Entry 2QR1 (X-ray diffraction, 2.70 A resolution); this record covers chains A and B of the 3 polymer chains in the assembly.

Chain A:
Molecule: SNF1-like protein kinase ssp2
Source organism: Schizosaccharomyces pombe
Notes: EC 2.7.11.1; fragment: C-terminal residues:440-576
UniProt: O74536 (SNF1_SCHPO); residues 440-576 here = UniProt positions 440-576
Amino-acid sequence (137 residues; row label = number of the first residue in the row):
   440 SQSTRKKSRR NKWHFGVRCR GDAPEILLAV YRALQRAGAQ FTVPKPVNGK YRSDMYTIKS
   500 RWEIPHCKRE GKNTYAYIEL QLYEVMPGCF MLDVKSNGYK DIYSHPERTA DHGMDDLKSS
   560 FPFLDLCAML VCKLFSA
Not modelled in the structure: 440-450, 545-554
Swiss-Prot annotation at these positions:
  - modified residue: Ser442 (Phosphoserine)

Chain B:
Molecule: SPCC1919.03c protein
Source organism: Schizosaccharomyces pombe
Notes: fragment: C-terminal residues:203-298
UniProt: P78789 (P78789_SCHPO); numbering as in UniProt (aligned over 203-298)
Amino-acid sequence (97 residues; each row starts with the number of its first residue):
   202 MSESEQYSTE IPAFLTSNTL QELKLPKPPS LPPHLEKCIL NSNTAYKEDQ SVLPNPNHVL
   262 LNHLAAANTQ LGVLALSATT RYHRKYVTTA MFKNFDV
Not modelled in the structure: 202-206, 298
Construct notes: expression tag (202)
Residues lining bound ligands: ADP (adenosine-5'-diphosphate): Asp250, Gln251, Ser252
Swiss-Prot annotation at these positions:
  - binding site (ADP): Asp250 to Ser252

How chain A and chain B interact:
Contacting residue pairs - 91 pairs, chain A then chain B:
  Lys451(A) - Asn242(B)
  Lys451(A) - Ala267(B)
  Lys451(A) - Ala268(B)
  Lys451(A) - Asn269(B)
  Trp452(A) - Cys239(B)  hydrophobic
  Trp452(A) - Leu241(B)
  Trp452(A) - Asn242(B)  hydrogen bond (backbone-side chain)
  Trp452(A) - Ala267(B)
  Trp452(A) - Ala268(B)  hydrophobic
  Trp452(A) - Ala276(B)  hydrophobic
  Trp452(A) - Leu277(B)
  Trp452(A) - Ser278(B)
  His453(A) - Ala266(B)
  His453(A) - Ala267(B)  hydrogen bond (backbone-backbone)
  Phe454(A) - Leu236(B)
  Phe454(A) - Lys238(B)
  Phe454(A) - Leu261(B)  hydrophobic
  Phe454(A) - His264(B)
  Phe454(A) - Leu265(B)
  Phe454(A) - Ala266(B)  hydrophobic
  Gly455(A) - Leu265(B)  hydrogen bond (backbone-backbone)
  Gly455(A) - Ala266(B)
  Gly455(A) - Ala267(B)
  Leu467(A) - Leu216(B)
  Tyr470(A) - Pro213(B)
  Gln474(A) - Ile212(B)
  Gln479(A) - Ser209(B)
  Phe480(A) - Tyr208(B)
  Phe480(A) - Ser209(B)  hydrogen bond (backbone-backbone)
  Phe480(A) - Thr210(B)
  Phe480(A) - Glu211(B)
  Thr481(A) - Gln207(B)
  Val482(A) - Pro213(B)  hydrophobic
  Pro483(A) - Pro213(B)
  Pro483(A) - Phe215(B)  hydrophobic
  Tyr490(A) - Phe215(B)
  Tyr490(A) - Leu224(B)  hydrophobic
  Tyr490(A) - Leu226(B)  hydrophobic
  Tyr490(A) - Pro227(B)
  Arg491(A) - Pro227(B)
  Ser492(A) - Pro227(B)
  Ser492(A) - Lys228(B)
  Met494(A) - Leu226(B)  hydrophobic
  Met494(A) - Pro227(B)
  Tyr495(A) - Pro227(B)  hydrogen bond (side chain-backbone)
  Tyr495(A) - Lys228(B)
  Tyr495(A) - Pro229(B)
  Lys498(A) - Tyr208(B)
  Ser499(A) - Tyr208(B)
  Arg500(A) - Tyr208(B)
  Tyr516(A) - Tyr208(B)
  Gln520(A) - Pro230(B)
  Leu521(A) - Pro229(B)
  Leu521(A) - Pro230(B)
  Tyr522(A) - Pro230(B)
  Tyr522(A) - Ser231(B)
  Tyr522(A) - Leu232(B)
  Tyr522(A) - Pro233(B)
  Tyr522(A) - Leu236(B)  hydrophobic
  Glu523(A) - Lys228(B)  salt bridge
  Glu523(A) - Pro229(B)
  Glu523(A) - Pro230(B)  hydrogen bond (backbone-backbone)
  Glu523(A) - Ser231(B)
  Glu523(A) - Leu232(B)  hydrogen bond (backbone-backbone)
  Val524(A) - Leu232(B)  hydrophobic
  Phe529(A) - Pro229(B)  hydrophobic
  Met530(A) - Leu232(B)  hydrophobic
  Met530(A) - Leu236(B)
  Asp532(A) - His264(B)  salt bridge
  Val533(A) - Asn263(B)
  Val533(A) - His264(B)
  Val533(A) - Leu265(B)  hydrogen bond (backbone-backbone)
  Lys534(A) - Asn263(B)
  Lys534(A) - His264(B)
  Ser535(A) - Asn263(B)  hydrogen bond (backbone-backbone)
  Lys557(A) - Asn263(B)  hydrogen bond
  Lys557(A) - Thr281(B)  hydrogen bond (backbone-side chain)
  Ser559(A) - Ala279(B)
  Phe560(A) - Met292(B)  hydrophobic
  Phe562(A) - Asn263(B)
  Phe562(A) - Leu265(B)  hydrophobic
  Phe562(A) - Ala279(B)  hydrophobic
  Leu563(A) - Leu265(B)  hydrophobic
  Leu563(A) - Leu277(B)
  Leu563(A) - Ser278(B)
  Leu563(A) - Ala279(B)
  Cys566(A) - Leu265(B)  hydrophobic
  Ala567(A) - Leu277(B)  hydrophobic
  Ala567(A) - Lys294(B)
  Val570(A) - Leu275(B)  hydrophobic
  Cys571(A) - Phe296(B)  hydrogen bond (side chain-backbone)
Other interface residues (no listed pair), chain A (49 interface residues in all): Ala462, Pro463, Leu466, Arg471, Leu556, Asp564, Phe574
Other interface residues (no listed pair), chain B (46 interface residues in all): Thr217, His235, Gln271, Tyr283, Thr290, Ala291

In short:
49 residues of chain A face 46 of chain B across their interface, with 12 hydrogen bonds and 2 salt bridges.
Polar pairs include Glu523(A)-Lys228(B), Asp532(A)-His264(B) and Trp452(A)-Asn242(B). Bound to chain B: ADP.
Curated annotation (UniProt) lists 3 ADP-binding residues on chain B.
Chain A is SNF1-like protein kinase ssp2 and chain B is SPCC1919.03c protein, both from Schizosaccharomyces
pombe; the structure, Crystal structure of the adenylate sensor from AMP-activated protein kinase in complex
with ADP, was determined by X-ray diffraction, deposited together with 2QRC, 2QRD and 2QRE.
